Entry 5TQQ (electron microscopy, 3.76 A resolution); this record covers chains A and B of the 6 polymer chains in the assembly.

== Chain A (and B) ==
Molecule: Chloride channel protein
Organism: Bos taurus
Notes: chain B of this document is another copy of the same molecule, construct and numbering; everything in this record applies to it too
Reference sequence: E1B792 (E1B792_BOVIN); residue numbers follow UniProt; this construct covers 27-687
Chain sequence (671 residues; each row starts with the number of its first residue):
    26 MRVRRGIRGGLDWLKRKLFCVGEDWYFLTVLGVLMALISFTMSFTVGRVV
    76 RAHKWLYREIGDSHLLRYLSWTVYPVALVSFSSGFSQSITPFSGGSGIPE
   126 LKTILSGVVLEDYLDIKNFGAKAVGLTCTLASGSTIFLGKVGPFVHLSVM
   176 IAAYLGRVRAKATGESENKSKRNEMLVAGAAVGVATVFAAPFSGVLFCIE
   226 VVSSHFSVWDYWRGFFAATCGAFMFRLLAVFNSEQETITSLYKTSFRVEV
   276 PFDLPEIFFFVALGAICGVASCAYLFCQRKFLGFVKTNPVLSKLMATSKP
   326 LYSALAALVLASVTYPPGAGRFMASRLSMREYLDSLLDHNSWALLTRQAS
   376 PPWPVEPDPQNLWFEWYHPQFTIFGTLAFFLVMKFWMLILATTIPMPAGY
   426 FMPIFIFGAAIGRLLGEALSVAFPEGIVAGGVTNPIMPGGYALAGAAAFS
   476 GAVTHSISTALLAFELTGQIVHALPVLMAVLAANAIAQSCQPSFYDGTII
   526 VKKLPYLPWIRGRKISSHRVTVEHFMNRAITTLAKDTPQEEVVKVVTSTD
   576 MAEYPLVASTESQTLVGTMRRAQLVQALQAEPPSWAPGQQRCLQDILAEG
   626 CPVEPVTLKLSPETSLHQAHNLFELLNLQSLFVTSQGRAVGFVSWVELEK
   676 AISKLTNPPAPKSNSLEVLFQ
Unresolved in the structure: 26-47, 258-275, 454-456, 606-617, 684-696
Differences from the reference sequence: initiating methionine (26); engineered mutation Gln-373 (Asn in E1B792); expression tag (688-696)
Reported in the primary citation:
  - conformationally variable residues (loop rearrangement): Gly-120, Ser-121
  - self-association interface (contacts with another copy of this molecule); pairs are residue here / residue on that copy: Phe-231/Phe-231
  - contacts within the chain: Trp-367/Arg-438

== Chain A / chain B interface ==
Pairs across the interface (95; chain A residue first):
  Pro-216(A) / Leu-502(B)  hydrophobic
  Phe-217(A) / Leu-486(B)  hydrophobic
  Phe-217(A) / Phe-489(B)  hydrophobic
  Phe-217(A) / Leu-502(B)  hydrophobic
  Leu-221(A) / Leu-221(B)  hydrophobic
  Glu-225(A) / Tyr-236(B)
  Glu-225(A) / Trp-237(B)  hydrogen bond
  Ser-228(A) / Val-233(B)
  Ser-229(A) / Val-233(B)  hydrogen bond (backbone-backbone)
  Phe-231(A) / Ile-224(B)  hydrophobic
  Phe-231(A) / His-230(B)
  Phe-231(A) / Phe-231(B)  hydrogen bond (backbone-backbone)
  Phe-231(A) / Ser-232(B)
  Val-233(A) / Ile-224(B)
  Val-233(A) / Ser-228(B)
  Val-233(A) / Ser-229(B)  hydrogen bond (backbone-backbone)
  Trp-234(A) / Gln-513(B)
  Tyr-236(A) / Glu-225(B)
  Tyr-236(A) / Ile-482(B)
  Trp-237(A) / Glu-225(B)  hydrogen bond
  Trp-237(A) / His-480(B)
  Trp-237(A) / Ile-482(B)
  Trp-237(A) / Gln-513(B)
  Phe-240(A) / Ile-482(B)  hydrophobic
  Phe-240(A) / Leu-502(B)  hydrophobic
  Thr-244(A) / Leu-499(B)
  Thr-244(A) / Leu-502(B)
  Thr-244(A) / Leu-506(B)
  Ala-247(A) / Leu-499(B)  hydrophobic
  Phe-248(A) / Ile-282(B)  hydrophobic
  Phe-248(A) / Leu-499(B)
  Phe-248(A) / Met-503(B)  hydrophobic
  Arg-251(A) / Pro-276(B)
  Arg-251(A) / Phe-277(B)  hydrogen bond (side chain-backbone)
  Arg-251(A) / Ile-282(B)
  Arg-251(A) / Val-496(B)
  Arg-251(A) / Leu-499(B)
  Pro-276(A) / Arg-251(B)
  Phe-277(A) / Arg-251(B)  hydrogen bond (backbone-side chain)
  Ile-282(A) / Phe-248(B)  hydrophobic
  Ile-282(A) / Arg-251(B)
  His-480(A) / Trp-237(B)
  Ile-482(A) / Tyr-236(B)
  Ile-482(A) / Trp-237(B)
  Ile-482(A) / Phe-240(B)  hydrophobic
  Leu-486(A) / Phe-217(B)  hydrophobic
  Phe-489(A) / Phe-217(B)  hydrophobic
  Gly-493(A) / Gly-493(B)
  Gly-493(A) / Gln-494(B)
  Gly-493(A) / Ile-495(B)  hydrogen bond (backbone-backbone)
  Gln-494(A) / Gly-493(B)
  Ile-495(A) / Gly-493(B)  hydrogen bond (backbone-backbone)
  Ile-495(A) / Ile-495(B)  hydrophobic
  Val-496(A) / Arg-251(B)
  Leu-499(A) / Thr-244(B)
  Leu-499(A) / Ala-247(B)  hydrophobic
  Leu-499(A) / Phe-248(B)
  Leu-499(A) / Arg-251(B)
  Leu-502(A) / Pro-216(B)  hydrophobic
  Leu-502(A) / Phe-217(B)  hydrophobic
  Leu-502(A) / Phe-240(B)  hydrophobic
  Leu-502(A) / Thr-244(B)
  Met-503(A) / Phe-248(B)  hydrophobic
  Leu-506(A) / Thr-244(B)
  Gln-513(A) / Trp-234(B)
  Gln-513(A) / Trp-237(B)
  Val-591(A) / Gln-661(B)
  Pro-630(A) / Glu-638(B)
  Val-631(A) / Ser-636(B)  hydrogen bond (backbone-side chain)
  Thr-632(A) / Ser-636(B)
  Thr-632(A) / Thr-639(B)  hydrogen bond (backbone-side chain)
  Thr-632(A) / Gln-643(B)  hydrogen bond
  Leu-633(A) / Leu-633(B)  hydrophobic
  Leu-633(A) / Lys-634(B)
  Leu-633(A) / Gln-643(B)
  Leu-633(A) / Leu-647(B)  hydrophobic
  Lys-634(A) / Leu-633(B)
  Lys-634(A) / Lys-634(B)  hydrogen bond (backbone-backbone)
  Lys-634(A) / Thr-659(B)  hydrogen bond (side chain-backbone)
  Ser-636(A) / Val-631(B)  hydrogen bond (side chain-backbone)
  Ser-636(A) / Thr-632(B)
  Glu-638(A) / Pro-630(B)
  Thr-639(A) / Thr-632(B)  hydrogen bond (side chain-backbone)
  Gln-643(A) / Thr-632(B)  hydrogen bond
  Gln-643(A) / Leu-633(B)
  Leu-647(A) / Leu-633(B)  hydrophobic
  Leu-647(A) / Leu-647(B)  hydrophobic
  Leu-647(A) / Leu-651(B)  hydrophobic
  Leu-650(A) / Leu-650(B)
  Leu-650(A) / Leu-651(B)  hydrophobic
  Leu-651(A) / Leu-647(B)  hydrophobic
  Leu-651(A) / Leu-650(B)  hydrophobic
  Thr-659(A) / Lys-634(B)  hydrogen bond (backbone-side chain)
  Gln-661(A) / Val-591(B)
  Gly-662(A) / Gly-662(B)
Also at the interface, not in a pair above, chain A (62 interface residues in all): Ile-224, His-230, Ser-232, Phe-241, Leu-252, Leu-279, Ala-485, Glu-490, Ala-498, Pro-500, Leu-590, Leu-635, Asn-646, Ser-660
Also at the interface, not in a pair above, chain B (62 interface residues in all): Phe-241, Leu-252, Leu-279, Ala-485, Glu-490, Ala-498, Pro-500, Leu-590, Leu-635, Asn-646, Ser-660

== Overview ==
The chain A/chain B interface involves 62 residues from each chain; the contacts include 18 hydrogen bonds.
Polar contacts include Glu-225(A)/Trp-237(B), Arg-251(A)/Phe-277(B) and Val-631(A)/Ser-636(B). The paper
reports conformational variability at Gly-120(A) and Ser-121(A); a self-association interface involving
Phe-231(A).
Chain A and chain B are both Chloride channel protein (Bos taurus); the structure, Cryo-electron microscopy
structure of a bovine CLC-K chloride channel, main (class 1) conformation, was determined by electron
microscopy, deposited together with 5TR1.
